3RLL - chain A; structure by X-ray diffraction, 1.70 A resolution.

[Chain A]
Protein: Androgen receptor
From: Homo sapiens
Notes: fragment: Ligand binding domain residues 671-917
Reference sequence: P10275 (ANDR_HUMAN); residue numbers follow UniProt; this construct covers 671-917
Amino-acid sequence (247 residues; row label = number of the first residue in the row):
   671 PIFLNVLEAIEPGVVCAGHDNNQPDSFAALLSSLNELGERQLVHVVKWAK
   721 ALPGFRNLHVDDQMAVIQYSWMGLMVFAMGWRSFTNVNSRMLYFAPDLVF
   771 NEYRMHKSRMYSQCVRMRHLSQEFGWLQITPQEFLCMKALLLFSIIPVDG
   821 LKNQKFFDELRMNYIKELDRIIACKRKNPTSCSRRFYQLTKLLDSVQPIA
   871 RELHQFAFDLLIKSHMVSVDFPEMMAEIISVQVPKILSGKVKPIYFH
Disordered / not traced: 671, 844-851
Sequence notes: engineered mutation Ala877 (Thr in P10275)
Residues lining bound ligands: RLL ((2S)-3-[(4-cyanonaphthalen-1-yl)oxy]-N-[4-cyano-3-(trifluoromethyl)phenyl]-2-hydroxy-2-methylpropanamide): Leu701, Leu704, Asn705, Leu707, Gly708, Gln711, Gln738, Trp741, Met742, Met745, Val746, Met749, Arg752, Phe764, Met780, Met787, Leu873, His874, Phe876, Ala877, Met895, Ile898, Ile899, Val903
Swiss-Prot annotation at these positions:
  - natural variant: Val685 (V685I: In AIS), Leu701 (L701M: In AIS), Ser703 (S703A: In AIS), Val716 (V716M: In prostate cancer), Arg752 (W752R: In AIS; this construct carries the variant), Phe813 (L813F: In AIS; this construct carries the variant), Ile842 (I842S: In PAIS), Arg855 (R855K: In PAIS), Leu881 (L881Q: In prostate cancer), Val887 (M887V: In AIS; this construct carries the variant), Ile899 (I899T: In AIS)

[Summary]
Chain A binds compound RLL.
Chain A is Androgen receptor (Homo sapiens); the structure, Crystal structure of the T877A androgen receptor
ligand binding domain in complex with
(S)-N-(4-Cyano-3-(trifluoromethyl)phenyl)-3-(4-cyanonaphthalen-1-yloxy)-2-hydroxy-2-methylpropanamide, was
determined by X-ray diffraction.
